PDB entry 2VJ4 | X-ray diffraction, 2.50 A resolution | chain A

Chain A:
Name: Protein mxic
From: Shigella flexneri
UniProt: Q04640 (MXIC_SHIFL); residues 74-355 here = UniProt positions 74-355
Amino-acid sequence (294 residues; row label = number of the first residue in the row):
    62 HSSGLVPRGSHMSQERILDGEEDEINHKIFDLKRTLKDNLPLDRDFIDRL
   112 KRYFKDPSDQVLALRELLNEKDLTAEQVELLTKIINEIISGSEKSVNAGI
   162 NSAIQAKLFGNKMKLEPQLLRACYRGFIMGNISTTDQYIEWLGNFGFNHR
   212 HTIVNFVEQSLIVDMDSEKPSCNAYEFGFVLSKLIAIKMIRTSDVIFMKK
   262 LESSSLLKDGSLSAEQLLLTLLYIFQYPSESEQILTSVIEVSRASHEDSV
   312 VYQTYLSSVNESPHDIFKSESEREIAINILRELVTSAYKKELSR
Disordered / not traced: 62-63
Sequence notes: expression tag (62-73)
Modified positions: Lys89, Lys94, Lys98, Lys112, Lys116, Lys132, Lys144, Lys155, Lys168, Lys173, Lys175, Lys230, Lys244, Lys249, Lys260, Lys261, Lys269, Lys329, Lys350, Lys351 (n-dimethyl-lysine; MLY)

Overview:
Chain A is Protein mxic (Shigella flexneri); the structure, Methylated Shigella flexneri MxiC, was determined
by X-ray diffraction (same publication as 2VIX and 2VJ5).
